Entry 1OAK (X-ray diffraction, 2.20 A resolution); this record covers chains L and H of the 3 polymer chains in the assembly.

# Chain L
Molecule: Nmc-4 IGG1
Organism: Mus musculus
Notes: fragment: fab fragment, an anti von willebrand factor (vwf) a1 domain
Chain sequence (212 residues; row label = number of the first residue in the row):
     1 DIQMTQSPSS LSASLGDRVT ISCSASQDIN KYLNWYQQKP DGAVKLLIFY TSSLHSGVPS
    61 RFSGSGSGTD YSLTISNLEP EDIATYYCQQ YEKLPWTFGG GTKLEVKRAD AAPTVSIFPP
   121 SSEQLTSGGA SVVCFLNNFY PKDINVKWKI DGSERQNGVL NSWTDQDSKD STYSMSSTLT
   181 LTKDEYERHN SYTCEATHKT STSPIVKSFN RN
Disulfides: C23-C88, C134-C194

# Chain H
Molecule: Nmc-4 IGG1
Organism: Mus musculus
Notes: fragment: fab fragment, an anti von willebrand factor (vwf) a1 domain
Chain sequence (223 residues; each row starts with the number of its first residue):
   215 QVQLAESGPG LVAPSQSLSI TCTVSGFSLT DYGVDWVRQP PGKGLEWLGM IWGDGSTDYN
   275 SALKSRLSIT KDNSKSQVFL KMNSLQTDDT ARYYCVRDPA DYGNYDYALD YWGQGTSVTV
   335 SSAKTTPPSV YPLAPGSAAQ TNSMVTLGCL VKGYFPEPVT VTWNSGSLSS GVHTFPAVLQ
   395 SDLYTLSSSV TVPSSTWPSE TVTCNVAHPA SSTKVDKKIV PRD
Unresolved in the structure: 351-355
Disulfides: C236-C309, C363-C418

# Interface between chain L and chain H
Contacting residue pairs (64; chain L residue first):
  Y32(L) - Y319(H)  hydrophobic
  N34(L) - A322(H)
  Y36(L) - L323(H)  hydrogen bond (side chain-backbone)
  Y36(L) - W326(H)
  Q38(L) - Q253(H)  hydrogen bond
  Q38(L) - Y308(H)  hydrogen bond
  V44(L) - W326(H)  hydrophobic
  L46(L) - L323(H)
  L46(L) - D324(H)
  H55(L) - D324(H)
  H55(L) - Y325(H)  hydrogen bond
  S56(L) - Y325(H)
  Y87(L) - Q253(H)  hydrogen bond
  Y87(L) - G258(H)
  Y87(L) - L259(H)  hydrophobic
  Y91(L) - Y319(H)  hydrogen bond (backbone-side chain)
  E92(L) - Y319(H)  hydrogen bond (backbone-side chain)
  L94(L) - W261(H)  hydrophobic
  L94(L) - D272(H)
  P95(L) - W261(H)  hydrophobic
  P95(L) - N274(H)
  W96(L) - W261(H)
  W96(L) - Y321(H)  hydrophobic
  F98(L) - L259(H)
  F98(L) - W261(H)
  F98(L) - L323(H)  hydrophobic
  S116(L) - T360(H)
  I117(L) - G350(H)
  F118(L) - L347(H)
  F118(L) - A348(H)
  F118(L) - T360(H)
  P119(L) - A348(H)
  P119(L) - R436(H)
  P120(L) - R436(H)  hydrogen bond (backbone-side chain)
  S121(L) - Y345(H)
  S121(L) - P346(H)
  E123(L) - P346(H)
  E123(L) - K431(H)  salt bridge
  Q124(L) - Y345(H)
  S131(L) - L364(H)
  S131(L) - K366(H)
  V133(L) - L347(H)  hydrophobic
  F135(L) - G362(H)
  F135(L) - F389(H)  hydrophobic
  F135(L) - S401(H)
  F135(L) - S402(H)
  F135(L) - S403(H)
  N137(L) - H387(H)
  N137(L) - F389(H)
  N137(L) - S403(H)  hydrogen bond
  N138(L) - H387(H)  hydrogen bond
  L160(L) - V392(H)  hydrophobic
  L160(L) - Q394(H)
  N161(L) - V392(H)
  S162(L) - F389(H)
  S162(L) - P390(H)  hydrogen bond (side chain-backbone)
  W163(L) - P390(H)
  T164(L) - F389(H)
  D167(L) - H387(H)
  S174(L) - H387(H)  hydrogen bond
  S174(L) - F389(H)
  M175(L) - F389(H)
  S176(L) - F389(H)
  T180(L) - Q394(H)
Other interface residues (no listed pair), chain L (43 interface residues in all): G42, F49, Q89, S122, S127
Other interface residues (no listed pair), chain H (41 interface residues in all): D249, V251, K257, E260, P349, L361, T388, L393

# In short
Chain L and chain H form an interface of 43 and 41 residues respectively; the contacts include 12 hydrogen
bonds and 1 salt bridge. Polar contacts include E123(L)-K431(H), Y36(L)-L323(H) and Q38(L)-Q253(H).
Here chain L is Nmc-4 IGG1 and chain H is Nmc-4 IGG1, both from Mus musculus. Entry 1OAK (Crystal structure of
the von willebrand factor (vwf) A1 domain in complex with the function blocking ...) was determined by X-ray
diffraction.
